Entry 5FFW (X-ray diffraction, 1.50 A resolution); this record covers chains B and C of the 3 polymer chains in the assembly.

Chain B:
Protein: Peregrin
Organism: Homo sapiens
Reference sequence: P55201 (BRPF1_HUMAN); residue numbers follow UniProt; this construct covers 626-740
Amino-acid sequence (116 residues; numbered 625 to 740; the number before each row is that of its first residue):
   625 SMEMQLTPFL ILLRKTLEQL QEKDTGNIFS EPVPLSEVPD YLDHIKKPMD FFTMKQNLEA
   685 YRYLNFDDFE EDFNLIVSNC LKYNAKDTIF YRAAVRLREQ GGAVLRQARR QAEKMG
Disordered / not traced: 625-628, 740
Sequence notes: expression tag (625)

Chain C:
Protein: Histone H4
Reference sequence: Q0VAS5 (Q0VAS5_HUMAN); residues 1-10 here correspond to UniProt positions 2-11 (UniProt number = residue number + 1)
Amino-acid sequence (10 residues; each row starts with the number of its first residue):
     1 SGRGKGGKGL
Modified / non-standard residues: Lys5 (N(6)-acetyllysine; ALY); Lys8 (N(6)-acetyllysine; ALY)

How chain B and chain C interact:
Residue-residue contacts (9; chain B residue first):
  Ile652(B) with Lys8(C)
  Val657(B) with Lys8(C)
  Glu661(B) with Gly9(C); Leu10(C), hydrogen bond (backbone-backbone)
  Val662(B) with Lys8(C)
  Cys704(B) with Lys8(C)
  Asn708(B) with Lys8(C)
  Phe714(B) with Gly7(C); Lys8(C)
Interface residues without a listed pair, chain B (9 interface residues in all): Phe653, Tyr707

In short:
The interface between chain B and chain C involves 9 residues on one side and 4 on the other; the contacts
include 1 hydrogen bond. Its one hydrogen bond, Glu661(B)-Leu10(C), is backbone to backbone.
Here chain B is Peregrin (Homo sapiens) and chain C is Histone H4. Entry 5FFW (Crystal structure of the
bromodomain of human BRPF1 in complex with H4K5acK8ac histone peptide) was determined by X-ray diffraction.
